Entry 5DNY (X-ray diffraction, 3.11 A resolution); this record covers chains B and F of the 6 polymer chains in the assembly.

Chain B:
Molecule: DNA double-strand break repair Rad50 ATPase
From: Methanocaldococcus jannaschii (strain ATCC 43067 / DSM 2661 / JAL-1 / JCM 10045 / NBRC 100440)
UniProtKB: Q58718 (RAD50_METJA); the construct lacks a stretch of the UniProt sequence and is renumbered around it, so the offset changes along the chain: 1-185 = UniProt 1-185; 820-824 = UniProt 186-190; 825-1005 = UniProt 825-1005
Amino-acid sequence (371 residues; row label = number of the first residue in the row; note: 634 numbers in that range are skipped by the numbering (no residue carries them; nothing is unmodelled there)):
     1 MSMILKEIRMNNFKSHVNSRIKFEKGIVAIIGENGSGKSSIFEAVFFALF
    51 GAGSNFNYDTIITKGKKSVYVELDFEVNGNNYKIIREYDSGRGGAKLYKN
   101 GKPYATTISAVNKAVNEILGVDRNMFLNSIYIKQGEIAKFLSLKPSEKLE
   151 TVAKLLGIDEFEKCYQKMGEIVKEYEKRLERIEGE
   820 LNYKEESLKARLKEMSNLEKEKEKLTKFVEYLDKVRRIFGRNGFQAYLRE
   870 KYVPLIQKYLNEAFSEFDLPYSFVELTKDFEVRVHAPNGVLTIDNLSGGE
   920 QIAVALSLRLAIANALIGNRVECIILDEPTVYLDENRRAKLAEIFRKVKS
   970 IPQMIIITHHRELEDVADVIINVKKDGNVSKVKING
Unresolved in the structure: 820-831
Ligand contacts:
  - ATP-gamma-S (AGS; phosphothiophosphoric acid-adenylate ester), molecule 1: Lys14, Ser15, Glu33, Asn34, Gly35, Ser36, Gly37, Lys38, Ser39, Ser40, Asp59, Thr60, Ile61, Ile62, Thr63, Lys64, Gln134, Asp946, Glu947, Lys994
  - ATP-gamma-S (AGS), molecule 2: Tyr890, Leu910, Asn914, Leu915, Ser916, Gly917, Gly918, Glu919
Curated features (UniProtKB/Swiss-Prot):
  - binding site (ATP): Lys14, Gly35 to Ser40, Ile62 to Lys64, Gln134
What the authors report for this chain:
  - binding site for the 27-nt DNA strand: Gly51 to Tyr58, Arg92, Thr107, Ser109, Lys144
  - contacts within the chain: Arg86-Asn112, Asp159-Lys163, Asp159-Arg939
  - mutagenesis - R86E, R92E, T107E: decreased binding to DNA
  - conformationally variable residues (helix shift): Lys144, Leu155, Leu156, Asp159

Chain F:
Molecule: 27-nt DNA strand
Sequence (27 nucleotides; row label = number of the first residue in the row; numbers below 1 keep their minus sign (DT-29 is residue -29)):
   -29 TTACGAATGTGTGTCTCAATCCCAACT
Unresolved in the structure: -29 to -27, -3

How chain B and chain F interact:
Residue-residue contacts - 18 pairs, chain B then chain F:
  Gly51(B) with DC-7(F), phosphate contact
  Ala52(B) with DC-8(F), phosphate contact; DC-7(F), phosphate contact
  Gly53(B) with DC-8(F), sugar contact
  Ser54(B) with DT-10(F), hydrogen bond to the base; DC-9(F), hydrogen bond to the sugar
  Asn57(B) with DC-9(F), sugar contact; DC-8(F), hydrogen bond to the phosphate
  Tyr58(B) with DC-8(F), hydrogen bond to the phosphate; DC-7(F), hydrogen bond to the phosphate
  Arg92(B) with DA-5(F), base contact
  Thr107(B) with DA-6(F), phosphate contact
  Ile108(B) with DC-7(F), phosphate contact; DA-6(F), hydrogen bond to the phosphate
  Ser109(B) with DA-6(F), hydrogen bond to the phosphate
  Lys144(B) with DG-17(F), phosphate contact; DT-16(F), salt bridge to the phosphate
  Pro145(B) with DG-17(F), phosphate contact
Interface residues without a listed pair, chain B (14 interface residues in all): Phe56, Asp59

Summary:
14 residues of chain B face 8 of chain F across their interface; the contacts include 7 hydrogen bonds and 1
salt bridge. Polar pairs include Ser54(B)-DT-10(F), Ser54(B)-DC-9(F) and Asn57(B)-DC-8(F). The paper reports a
binding site for the 27-nt DNA strand at Gly51(B), Arg92(B) and Thr107(B) among others; R86E, R92E and T107E
of chain B reduce binding to DNA.
Chain B is DNA double-strand break repair Rad50 ATPase (Methanocaldococcus jannaschii (strain ATCC 43067 / DSM
2661 / JAL-1 / JCM 10045 / NBRC 100440)) and chain F is a 27-nt DNA strand; the structure, Structure of the
ATPrS-Mre11/Rad50-DNA complex, was determined by X-ray diffraction (same publication as 5F3W).
